Entry 4WZB (X-ray diffraction, 2.30 A resolution); this record covers chains C and G of the 8 polymer chains in the assembly.

[Chain C]
Name: Nitrogenase molybdenum-iron protein alpha chain
Organism: Azotobacter vinelandii
Notes: EC 1.18.6.1
UniProt: P07328 (NIFD_AZOVI); residues 4-480 here = UniProt positions 4-480
Amino-acid sequence (477 residues; row label = number of the first residue in the row):
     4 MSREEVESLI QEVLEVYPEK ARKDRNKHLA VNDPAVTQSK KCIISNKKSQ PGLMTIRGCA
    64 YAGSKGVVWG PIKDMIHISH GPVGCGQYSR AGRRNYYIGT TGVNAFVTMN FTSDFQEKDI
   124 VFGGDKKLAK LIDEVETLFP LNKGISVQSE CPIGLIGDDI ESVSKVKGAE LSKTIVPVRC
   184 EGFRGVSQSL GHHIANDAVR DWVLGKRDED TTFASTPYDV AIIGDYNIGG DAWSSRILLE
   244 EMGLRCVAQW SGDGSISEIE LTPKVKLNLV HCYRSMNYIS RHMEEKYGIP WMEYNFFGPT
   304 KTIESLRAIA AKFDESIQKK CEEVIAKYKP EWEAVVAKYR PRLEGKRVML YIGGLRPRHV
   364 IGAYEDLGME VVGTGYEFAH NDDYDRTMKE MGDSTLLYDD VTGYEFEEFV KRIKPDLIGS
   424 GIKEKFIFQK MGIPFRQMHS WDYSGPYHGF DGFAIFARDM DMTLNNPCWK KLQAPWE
Not modelled in the structure: 4
Sequence notes: variant Gln440 (Glu in P07328)
Ion coordination: fe(8)-S(7) cluster Fe: Cys62, Cys88, Cys154 (shared with 3 residues of chain D); Fe ion near Cys275 (its only coordinating residue here)
Ligand contacts:
  - fe(8)-S(7) cluster (CLF): Cys62, Tyr64, Pro85, Val86, Gly87, Cys88, Tyr91, Glu153, Cys154, Gly185
  - 3-hydroxy-3-carboxy-adipic acid (HCA): Ala65, Arg96, Gln191, Gly424, Ile425, Lys426, Gln440, His442
  - ICS (iron-sulfur-molybdenum cluster with interstitial carbon): Val70, Arg96, His195, Tyr229, Ile231, Cys275, Arg277, Ser278, Ile355, Gly356, Gly357, Leu358, Arg359, Pro360, Phe381, Met441, His442
Swiss-Prot annotation at these positions:
  - binding site ([8Fe-7S] cluster): Cys62, Cys88, Cys154
  - binding site ([7Fe-Mo-9S-C-homocitryl] cluster): Cys275, His442
  - mutagenesis: His195 (H195Q: No nitrogenase activity)

[Chain G]
Name: Nitrogenase iron protein 1
Organism: Azotobacter vinelandii
Notes: EC 1.18.6.1
UniProt: P00459 (NIFH1_AZOVI); residues 1-272 here correspond to UniProt positions 2-273 (UniProt number = residue number + 1)
Amino-acid sequence (272 residues; row label = number of the first residue in the row):
     1 AMRQCAIYGK GGIGKSTTTQ NLVAALAEMG KKVMIVGCDP KADSTRLILH SKAQNTIMEM
    61 AAEAGTVEDL ELEDVLKAGY GGVKCVESGG PEPGVGCAGR GVITAINFLE EEGAYEDDLD
   121 FVFYDVLGDV VCGGFAMPIR ENKAQEIYIV CSGEMMAMYA ANNISKGIVK YANSGSVRLG
   181 GLICNSRNTD REDELIIALA NKLGTQMIHF VPRDNVVQRA EIRRMTVIEY DPKAKQADEY
   241 RALARKVVDN KLLVIPNPIT MDELEELLME FG
Ion coordination: Mg2+: Ser16 (together with AMP-PCP); 4Fe-4S cluster Fe: Cys97, Cys132 (shared with 2 residues of chain H)
Ligand contacts:
  - AMP-PCP (ACP; phosphomethylphosphonic acid adenylate ester): Lys10, Gly11, Gly12, Ile13, Gly14, Lys15, Ser16, Thr17, Asp39, Lys41, Asp43, Asn185, Val211, Pro212, Arg213, Asp214, Val217, Gln218, Glu221, Gln236, Tyr240
  - AMP-PCP: Lys10, Asp129, Glu154, Met155, Met156
  - 4Fe-4S cluster (SF4): Cys97, Ala98, Gly99, Val131, Cys132
Swiss-Prot annotation at these positions:
  - binding site (ATP): Gly9 to Ser16
  - binding site ([4Fe-4S] cluster): Cys97, Cys132
  - modified residue: Arg100 (ADP-ribosylarginine)

[Interface between chain C and chain G]
Contacting residue pairs - 21 pairs, chain C then chain G:
  Lys51(C) with Ala62(G); Gly65(G), hydrogen bond (side chain-backbone)
  Asp128(C) with Lys170(G), salt bridge
  Gly157(C) with Arg100(G), hydrogen bond (backbone-side chain); Ile103(G)
  Leu158(C) with Arg100(G); Ile103(G)
  Ile159(C) with Gly133(G), hydrogen bond (backbone-backbone); Gly134(G)
  Gly160(C) with Ile103(G); Gly133(G); Arg140(G), hydrogen bond (backbone-side chain)
  Asp161(C) with Arg140(G), hydrogen bond (backbone-side chain)
  Asp162(C) with Arg140(G), salt bridge; Tyr171(G)
  Glu164(C) with Arg140(G), salt bridge
  Ser165(C) with Ser174(G)
  Arg182(C) with Arg140(G)
  Glu184(C) with Arg100(G), salt bridge
  Phe186(C) with Arg100(G)
  Leu193(C) with Glu68(G)
Interface residues without a listed pair, chain C (18 interface residues in all): Lys168, Arg187, Gly188, Val189
Interface residues without a listed pair, chain G (15 interface residues in all): Thr66, Cys97, Cys132, Asn142

[Overview]
The interface between chain C and chain G involves 18 residues on one side and 15 on the other; the contacts
include 5 hydrogen bonds and 4 salt bridges. Among the polar pairs are Asp128(C)-Lys170(G),
Asp162(C)-Arg140(G) and Glu164(C)-Arg140(G).
Chain C is Nitrogenase molybdenum-iron protein alpha chain and chain G is Nitrogenase iron protein 1, both
from Azotobacter vinelandii; the structure, Crystal Structure of MgAMPPCP-bound Av2-Av1 complex, was
determined by X-ray diffraction together with 2AFH and 2AFI from the same study.
